PDB entry 6ODZ | X-ray diffraction, 1.30 A resolution | chain A

Chain A:
Molecule: Carbonic anhydrase 2
Source organism: Homo sapiens
Notes: EC 4.2.1.1
UniProtKB: P00918 (CAH2_HUMAN); the author numbering skips numbers that UniProt does not, so the offset changes along the chain: 1-125 = UniProt 1-125; 127-261 = UniProt 126-260
Chain sequence (260 residues; row label = number of the first residue in the row; note: 1 number in that range is skipped by the numbering (no residue carries it; nothing is unmodelled there)):
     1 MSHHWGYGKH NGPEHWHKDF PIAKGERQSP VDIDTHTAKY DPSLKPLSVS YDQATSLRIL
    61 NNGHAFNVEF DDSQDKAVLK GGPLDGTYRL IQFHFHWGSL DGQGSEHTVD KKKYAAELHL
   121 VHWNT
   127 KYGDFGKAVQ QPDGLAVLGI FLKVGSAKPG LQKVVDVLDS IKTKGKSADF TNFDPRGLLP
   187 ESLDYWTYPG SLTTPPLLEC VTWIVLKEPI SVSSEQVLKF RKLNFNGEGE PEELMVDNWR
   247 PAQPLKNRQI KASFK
Not modelled in the structure: 1
Bound ions: Zn2+: His94, His96, His119 (together with M8J)
Residues lining bound ligands:
  - M8J (2-(2,4-dioxo-1,3-diazaspiro[4.4]nonan-3-yl)-N-(4-sulfamoylphenyl)acetamide), molecule 1: His4, Trp5, His10, Asn11, Gly12, His15, Trp16, Lys18, Asp19, Phe20
  - M8J, molecule 2: Ile91, Gln92, His94, His96, Glu106, His119, Val121, Phe131, Val143, Ser197, Leu198, Thr199, Thr200, Trp209
Curated features (UniProtKB/Swiss-Prot):
  - active site: His64 (Proton donor/acceptor)
  - binding site (Zn(2+)): His94, His96, His119
  - binding site (substrate): Thr199, Thr200
  - site: Tyr7 (Fine-tunes the proton-transfer properties of H-64), Asn62 (Fine-tunes the proton-transfer properties of H-64), Asn67 (Fine-tunes the proton-transfer properties of H-64), Gln92 (Involved in the binding of some activators, including histamine and L-histidine)
  - modified residue: Ser2 (N-acetylserine), Ser166 (Phosphoserine), Ser173 (Phosphoserine)

In short:
Ligands of chain A: compound M8J. The Zn2+ site is built by His94, His96 and His119. UniProt lists active-site
residue His64, 3 Zn2+-binding residues and substrate-binding residues Thr199 and Thr200.
Chain A is Carbonic anhydrase 2 (Homo sapiens); the structure, Benzensulfonamides bearing spyrohydantoin
moieties act as potent inhibitors of human carbonic anhydrases II and VII and ..., was determined by X-ray
diffraction (same publication as 6OE0 and 6OE1).
